PDB entry 4R8X | X-ray diffraction, 1.40 A resolution | chains C and D of the 4 polymer chains in the assembly

Chain C (and D):
Protein: Uricase
Organism: Bacillus fastidiosus
Notes: EC 3.1.2.4; chain D of this document is another copy of the same molecule, construct and numbering; everything in this record applies to it too
UniProtKB: C5HDG5 (C5HDG5_9BACI); residues 3-322 here correspond to UniProt positions 1-320 (UniProt number = residue number - 2)
Chain sequence (322 residues; row label = number of the first residue in the row):
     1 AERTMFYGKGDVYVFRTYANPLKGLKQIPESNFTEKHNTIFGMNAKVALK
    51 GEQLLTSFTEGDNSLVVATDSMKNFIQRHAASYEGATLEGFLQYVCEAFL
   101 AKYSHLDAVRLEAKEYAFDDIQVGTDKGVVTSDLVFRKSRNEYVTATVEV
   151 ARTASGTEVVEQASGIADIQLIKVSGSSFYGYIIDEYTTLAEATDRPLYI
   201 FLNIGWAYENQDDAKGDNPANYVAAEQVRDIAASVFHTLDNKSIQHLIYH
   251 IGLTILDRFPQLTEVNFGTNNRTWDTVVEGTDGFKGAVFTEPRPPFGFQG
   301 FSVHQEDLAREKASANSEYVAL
Disordered / not traced: 1, 176-177, 190-196, 281-283 (chain D: 1, 176-178)
Construct notes: expression tag (1-2); conflict Val-144 (Ala142 in C5HDG5)

Chain C / chain D interface:
Contacting residue pairs (142; chain C residue first):
  Tyr-13(C) / Thr-290(D)  hydrogen bond (backbone-side chain)
  Tyr-13(C) / Glu-291(D)
  Val-14(C) / Val-288(D)  hydrophobic
  Val-14(C) / Phe-289(D)
  Phe-15(C) / Trp-274(D)
  Phe-15(C) / Ala-287(D)
  Phe-15(C) / Val-288(D)
  Phe-15(C) / Phe-289(D)  hydrogen bond (backbone-backbone)
  Phe-15(C) / Thr-290(D)
  Phe-15(C) / Glu-291(D)
  Arg-16(C) / Gly-286(D)
  Arg-16(C) / Ala-287(D)
  Thr-17(C) / Phe-284(D)  hydrogen bond (side chain-backbone)
  Thr-17(C) / Gly-286(D)
  Thr-17(C) / Ala-287(D)  hydrogen bond (backbone-backbone)
  Thr-17(C) / Phe-289(D)
  Tyr-18(C) / Val-174(D)
  Tyr-18(C) / Phe-284(D)
  Pro-29(C) / Gly-124(D)
  Pro-29(C) / Val-129(D)
  Glu-30(C) / Gly-124(D)
  Asn-32(C) / Val-129(D)
  Ile-40(C) / Ile-172(D)  hydrophobic
  Ile-40(C) / Val-174(D)  hydrophobic
  Gln-77(C) / Val-277(D)
  Gln-77(C) / Val-288(D)
  Gln-77(C) / Thr-290(D)  hydrogen bond
  Ala-80(C) / Val-288(D)
  Ala-81(C) / Val-278(D)  hydrophobic
  Ala-81(C) / Gly-286(D)
  Ala-81(C) / Val-288(D)
  Tyr-116(C) / Tyr-199(D)
  Tyr-116(C) / Trp-274(D)  hydrogen bond
  Tyr-116(C) / Glu-291(D)  hydrogen bond
  Phe-118(C) / Ile-172(D)  hydrophobic
  Phe-118(C) / Trp-274(D)  hydrophobic
  Asp-119(C) / Asn-141(D)
  Ile-121(C) / Ala-233(D)  hydrophobic
  Val-123(C) / Ala-233(D)
  Val-123(C) / Ser-234(D)
  Val-123(C) / His-237(D)
  Gly-124(C) / Pro-29(D)
  Gly-124(C) / Glu-30(D)
  Gly-124(C) / Ser-234(D)  hydrogen bond (backbone-side chain)
  Gly-124(C) / Leu-322(D)
  Thr-125(C) / Leu-322(D)
  Asp-126(C) / Leu-322(D)
  Val-129(C) / Pro-29(D)
  Val-129(C) / Asn-32(D)
  Ser-132(C) / His-237(D)  hydrogen bond
  Asp-133(C) / His-237(D)
  Leu-134(C) / Ile-172(D)
  Leu-134(C) / Lys-173(D)
  Leu-134(C) / Val-174(D)  hydrogen bond (backbone-backbone)
  Val-135(C) / Ile-172(D)
  Val-135(C) / Lys-173(D)
  Val-135(C) / Phe-236(D)  hydrophobic
  Val-135(C) / His-237(D)
  Phe-136(C) / Gln-170(D)
  Phe-136(C) / Leu-171(D)
  Phe-136(C) / Ile-172(D)  hydrogen bond (backbone-backbone)
  Arg-137(C) / Asn-141(D)
  Arg-137(C) / Glu-142(D)  salt bridge
  Arg-137(C) / Gln-170(D)
  Arg-137(C) / Leu-171(D)
  Lys-138(C) / Asn-141(D)
  Lys-138(C) / Gln-170(D)  hydrogen bond (backbone-backbone)
  Lys-138(C) / Tyr-199(D)
  Ser-139(C) / Asn-141(D)
  Arg-140(C) / Arg-140(D)
  Arg-140(C) / Asn-141(D)  hydrogen bond (backbone-side chain)
  Arg-140(C) / Glu-142(D)
  Arg-140(C) / Asp-168(D)  salt bridge
  Arg-140(C) / Gln-170(D)  hydrogen bond
  Asn-141(C) / Asp-119(D)
  Asn-141(C) / Arg-137(D)
  Asn-141(C) / Lys-138(D)
  Asn-141(C) / Ser-139(D)
  Asn-141(C) / Arg-140(D)  hydrogen bond (side chain-backbone)
  Asn-141(C) / Asn-141(D)
  Glu-142(C) / Arg-137(D)  salt bridge
  Glu-142(C) / Arg-140(D)
  Asp-168(C) / Arg-140(D)  salt bridge
  Gln-170(C) / Arg-137(D)
  Gln-170(C) / Lys-138(D)  hydrogen bond (backbone-backbone)
  Gln-170(C) / Arg-140(D)
  Leu-171(C) / Phe-136(D)
  Leu-171(C) / Arg-137(D)
  Ile-172(C) / Ile-40(D)  hydrophobic
  Ile-172(C) / Phe-118(D)  hydrophobic
  Ile-172(C) / Leu-134(D)
  Ile-172(C) / Val-135(D)
  Ile-172(C) / Phe-136(D)  hydrogen bond (backbone-backbone)
  Lys-173(C) / Leu-134(D)
  Lys-173(C) / Val-135(D)
  Val-174(C) / Tyr-18(D)
  Val-174(C) / Ile-40(D)  hydrophobic
  Val-174(C) / Leu-134(D)  hydrogen bond (backbone-backbone)
  Ser-175(C) / Leu-134(D)
  Tyr-199(C) / Tyr-116(D)
  Tyr-199(C) / Lys-138(D)
  Ala-233(C) / Ile-121(D)  hydrophobic
  Ala-233(C) / Val-123(D)
  Ser-234(C) / Val-123(D)
  Ser-234(C) / Gly-124(D)  hydrogen bond (side chain-backbone)
  Phe-236(C) / Val-135(D)  hydrophobic
  His-237(C) / Val-123(D)
  His-237(C) / Ser-132(D)  hydrogen bond
  His-237(C) / Asp-133(D)
  His-237(C) / Leu-134(D)
  His-237(C) / Val-135(D)
  Trp-274(C) / Phe-15(D)
  Trp-274(C) / Tyr-116(D)
  Trp-274(C) / Phe-118(D)  hydrophobic
  Val-277(C) / Gln-77(D)
  Val-278(C) / Gln-77(D)
  Val-278(C) / Ala-81(D)  hydrophobic
  Phe-284(C) / Thr-17(D)  hydrogen bond (backbone-side chain)
  Phe-284(C) / Tyr-18(D)
  Gly-286(C) / Arg-16(D)
  Gly-286(C) / Thr-17(D)
  Gly-286(C) / Ala-81(D)
  Ala-287(C) / Phe-15(D)
  Ala-287(C) / Arg-16(D)
  Ala-287(C) / Thr-17(D)  hydrogen bond (backbone-backbone)
  Val-288(C) / Val-14(D)  hydrophobic
  Val-288(C) / Phe-15(D)
  Val-288(C) / Gln-77(D)
  Val-288(C) / Ala-80(D)
  Val-288(C) / Ala-81(D)
  Phe-289(C) / Val-14(D)
  Phe-289(C) / Phe-15(D)  hydrogen bond (backbone-backbone)
  Phe-289(C) / Thr-17(D)
  Thr-290(C) / Tyr-13(D)  hydrogen bond (side chain-backbone)
  Thr-290(C) / Phe-15(D)
  Thr-290(C) / Gln-77(D)  hydrogen bond
  Glu-291(C) / Tyr-13(D)
  Glu-291(C) / Phe-15(D)
  Glu-291(C) / Tyr-116(D)  hydrogen bond
  Leu-322(C) / Gly-124(D)
  Leu-322(C) / Thr-125(D)
  Leu-322(C) / Asp-126(D)
Other interface residues (no listed pair), chain C (61 interface residues in all): Ser-31, Thr-39, Arg-78, Thr-238, Lys-285
Other interface residues (no listed pair), chain D (61 interface residues in all): Ser-31, Thr-39, Arg-78, Arg-229, Thr-238, Lys-285

Summary:
The chain C/chain D interface involves 61 residues from each chain, with 26 hydrogen bonds and 4 salt bridges.
Polar contacts include Arg-137(C)/Glu-142(D), Arg-140(C)/Asp-168(D) and Tyr-13(C)/Thr-290(D).
Chain C and chain D are both Uricase (Bacillus fastidiosus); the structure, Crystal structure of a uricase
from Bacillus fastidious, was determined by X-ray diffraction (same publication as 4R99).
